5F3Y - chains A and B; structure by X-ray diffraction, 3.41 A resolution.

# Chain A
Protein: Unconventional myosin-VIIb
Source organism: Mus musculus
Notes: fragment: N-MyTH4-FERM-SH3
UniProtKB: Q99MZ6 (MYO7B_MOUSE); the construct has insertions or renumbered stretches relative to UniProt, so the offset changes along the chain: 962-1059 = UniProt 962-1059; 1061-1560 = UniProt 1079-1578
Amino-acid sequence (621 residues; row label = number of the first residue in the row; note: 1 number in that range is skipped by the numbering (no residue carries it; nothing is unmodelled there); a row labelled like 1060A-1060S holds insertion residues (1060A, then the next letters in order)):
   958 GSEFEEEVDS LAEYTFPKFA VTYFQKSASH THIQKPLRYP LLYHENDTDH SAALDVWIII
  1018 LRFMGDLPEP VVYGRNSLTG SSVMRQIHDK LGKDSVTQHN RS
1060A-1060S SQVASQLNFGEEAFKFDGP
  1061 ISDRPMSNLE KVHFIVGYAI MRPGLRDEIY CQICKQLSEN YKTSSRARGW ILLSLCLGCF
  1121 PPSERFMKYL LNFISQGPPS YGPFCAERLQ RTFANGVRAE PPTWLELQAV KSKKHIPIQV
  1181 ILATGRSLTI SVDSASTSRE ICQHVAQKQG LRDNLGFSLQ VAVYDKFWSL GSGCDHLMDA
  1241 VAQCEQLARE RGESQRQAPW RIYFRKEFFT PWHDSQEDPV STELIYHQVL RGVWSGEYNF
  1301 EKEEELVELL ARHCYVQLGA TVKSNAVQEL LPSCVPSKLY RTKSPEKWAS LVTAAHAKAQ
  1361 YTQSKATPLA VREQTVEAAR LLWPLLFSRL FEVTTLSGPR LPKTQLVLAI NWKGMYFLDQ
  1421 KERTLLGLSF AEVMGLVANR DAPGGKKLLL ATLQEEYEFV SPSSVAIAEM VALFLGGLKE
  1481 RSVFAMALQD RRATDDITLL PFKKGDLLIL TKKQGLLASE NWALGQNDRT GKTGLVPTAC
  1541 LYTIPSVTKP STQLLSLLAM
Not modelled in the structure: 958-971, 1030-1059, 1060A-1060S, 1364-1365, 1440-1445, 1560
Construct notes: expression tag (958-961)
Curated features (UniProtKB/Swiss-Prot):
  - modified residue: Thr-1321 (Phosphothreonine), Ser-1350 (Phosphoserine)

# Chain B
Protein: Ankyrin repeat and SAM domain-containing protein 4B
Source organism: Mus musculus
Notes: fragment: cen
UniProtKB: Q8K3X6 (ANS4B_MOUSE); numbering as in UniProt (aligned over 252-352)
Amino-acid sequence (102 residues; numbered 251 to 352; the number before each row is that of its first residue):
   251 GSVEEDDDVQ HESILNRPGL GSIVFSRNRV LDFEDISDSK RELGFKMPSE LFQRQGAAGT
   311 VEEEEEEEEE EEEEKREANG TAGDLPWDEE EVEWEEDAVD AT
Not modelled in the structure: 251-262, 276-352
Construct notes: expression tag (251)
What the authors report for this chain:
  - specificity-determining residues: Leu-265 (proposed by the authors, not directly observed)

# Chain A / chain B interface
Pairs across the interface (21):
  Asp-1225(A) with Ser-272(B)
  Lys-1226(A) with Leu-270(B); Ser-272(B)
  Phe-1227(A) with Leu-270(B); Gly-271(B); Ser-272(B), hydrogen bond (backbone-backbone); Ile-273(B); Val-274(B), hydrogen bond (backbone-backbone)
  Trp-1228(A) with Val-274(B), hydrophobic
  Tyr-1263(A) with Leu-270(B), hydrophobic
  Arg-1265(A) with Leu-270(B)
  Ser-1295(A) with Pro-268(B), hydrogen bond (side chain-backbone)
  Glu-1297(A) with Arg-267(B); Pro-268(B)
  Leu-1385(A) with Ile-264(B), hydrophobic
  Leu-1390(A) with Ile-264(B), hydrophobic; Phe-275(B)
  Glu-1392(A) with Phe-275(B)
  Val-1407(A) with Phe-275(B), hydrophobic
  Leu-1418(A) with Ile-264(B), hydrophobic
  Glu-1422(A) with Ser-263(B)
Interface residues without a listed pair, chain A (17 interface residues in all): Ala-1222, Gly-1296, Gln-1420
Interface residues without a listed pair, chain B (11 interface residues in all): Leu-265
From the paper, about this interface:
  - residue pairs: Ile-264(B)/Leu-1385(A)
  - interface residues, chain A: Phe-1227(A), Trp-1228(A), Leu-1385(A), Leu-1390(A), Leu-1418(A)
  - interface residues, chain B: Ile-264(B), Leu-270(B), Ile-273(B), Val-274(B), Phe-275(B)

# In short
17 residues of chain A face 11 of chain B across their interface, with 3 hydrogen bonds. Polar contacts
include Ser-1295(A)/Pro-268(B), Phe-1227(A)/Ser-272(B) and Phe-1227(A)/Val-274(B). The paper describes a
contact between Ile-264(B) and Leu-1385(A). The paper reports interface residues Phe-1227(A), Trp-1228(A) and
Ile-264(B) among others; the specificity determinant Leu-265(B).
Here chain A is Unconventional myosin-VIIb and chain B is Ankyrin repeat and SAM domain-containing protein 4B,
both from Mus musculus. Entry 5F3Y (Crystal Structure of Myo7b N-MyTH4-FERM-SH3 in complex with Anks4b CEN)
was determined by X-ray diffraction together with 5F3X from the same study.
